8HQZ - chains Q and f of the 13 polymer chains in the assembly; structure by electron microscopy, 3.80 A resolution.

# Chain Q
Protein: L-shaped tail fiber assembly
Source organism: Escherichia phage DT57C
Reference sequence: A0A0A7RUJ8 (A0A0A7RUJ8_9CAUD); residue numbers follow UniProt; this construct covers 1-140
Sequence (140 residues; row label = number of the first residue in the row):
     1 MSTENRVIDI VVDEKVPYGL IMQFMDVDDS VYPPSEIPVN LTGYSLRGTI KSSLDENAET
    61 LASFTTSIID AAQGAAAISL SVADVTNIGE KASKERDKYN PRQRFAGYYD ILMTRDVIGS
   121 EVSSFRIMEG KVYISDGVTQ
Disordered / not traced: 1

# Chain f
Protein: L-shaped tail fiber assembly
Source organism: Escherichia phage DT57C
Reference sequence: A0A0A7RZ88 (A0A0A7RZ88_9CAUD); residues 1-1076 here = UniProt positions 1-1076
Sequence (1076 residues; row label = number of the first residue in the row):
     1 MALKTKIIVQ QILNIDDTTT TASKYPKYTV VLGNSISSIT AGELTAAVEA SAGSAAAAKG
    61 SEIAAKESEL NAKDSENEAA ISAGASEESA SQSAASAAES ERQAGLSKGS ADNSAASAQE
   121 SEGFRDSAEL AAQNAEQSRL LAEQAKTAAQ QAQTAAEAAK TGAETAKDGA DAAATTAGEH
   181 AAAARQSELN AKISETNAAG SATEAGDKAI DATTEADRAK AEADRATQIV DSKLDKVDIS
   241 GFIKVYKTKA EADADVVNRV LDEKVLVWNQ TNSKYGWYKV AGTAETPVLE LVETEQKLTS
   301 VNNVRADDAG NVQITLPGGN PSLWLGEVTW FPYDKDSGVG YPGVLPADGR EVLRVDYPDT
   361 WEAIEAGLIP SVSEAEWQAG ASLYFSTGDG STTFRLPDMM QGQAFRAPTK GEEDAGVIKD
   421 QIPYVVTVNG ISPDAITGNV EIDTSLQGTV SINQGGTGAT TKEDARIALE LYSTTEVDSA
   481 LADKADIATT YTKTEVDSAL ADKADIATTY TKVEVDSALA DAKTQSDTDY LLKANNLSDL
   541 ADRAAAWLNV RPIGSTPLAG DPVGDYDAVT KRWVENKINT GTVGPTMNGV MNYGVGDFHL
   601 RDSRAYIQPY EVVSDGQLLN RADWPELWAY AQMLSPISDA DWLADPTKRG QYSLGDGSTT
   661 FRVPDRNGVQ TGSISALFGR GDGGASSTGG TILDSAAPNI TGSFGRLVYA STGTIYEANT
   721 GTGAFSAVLS QAKYKRLSEI SAADGTAATY PSGFEFFASN SSPVYGRGST EVRPKAFTGV
   781 WVIRASGGFV AANTSWSVIN GDATRPADGT TADGGEIISR YNVNGVREAQ MSWRIRAQIG
   841 AEHYARLNVY NATANRTAVY DFNDLGTFSA ENLHSKGAIY SDGNLTIQNQ GWPGINFKSN
   901 RYNTPATQIG GSTIIEVSGT DGNVSGVNLI RRRGDGNQAG QIIVSFPTTG GAIALQGTSG
   961 IEYKKDVTDA DAQEAMDRIN GQRLVNFVYK DDEQERVRFG VIAEEAELIA PQYIKHNQVS
  1021 YEDILDEEGN KIGEKTRDRP SVDVNPIVMD LMGCVQALNA KIAALEARIA ELESKE
Disordered / not traced: 1-7, 55-1076

# Interface between chain Q and chain f
Contacting residue pairs (43; chain Q residue first):
  S2(Q) - V31(f)
  T3(Q) - V31(f)
  E4(Q) - V31(f)
  E4(Q) - G33(f)
  N5(Q) - V30(f)
  N5(Q) - V31(f)  hydrogen bond (backbone-backbone)
  I8(Q) - N14(f)
  I8(Q) - Y28(f)  hydrophobic
  I8(Q) - V30(f)  hydrophobic
  Y18(Q) - D16(f)  hydrogen bond
  G19(Q) - D16(f)
  G19(Q) - D17(f)  hydrogen bond (backbone-backbone)
  L20(Q) - I15(f)
  L20(Q) - D16(f)
  I21(Q) - N14(f)
  I21(Q) - I15(f)  hydrogen bond (backbone-backbone)
  M22(Q) - I12(f)  hydrophobic
  M22(Q) - L13(f)
  Q23(Q) - Q11(f)
  Q23(Q) - I12(f)
  Q23(Q) - L13(f)  hydrogen bond (backbone-backbone)
  F24(Q) - Q10(f)
  F24(Q) - Q11(f)
  F24(Q) - I12(f)  hydrophobic
  M25(Q) - Q10(f)
  M25(Q) - Q11(f)  hydrogen bond (backbone-backbone)
  D26(Q) - I8(f)  hydrogen bond (side chain-backbone)
  D26(Q) - V9(f)
  D26(Q) - S35(f)  hydrogen bond
  V27(Q) - I8(f)  hydrogen bond (backbone-backbone)
  V27(Q) - V9(f)  hydrogen bond (backbone-backbone)
  D28(Q) - I8(f)  hydrogen bond (side chain-backbone)
  D29(Q) - I8(f)
  E36(Q) - Q11(f)  hydrogen bond
  Y44(Q) - I36(f)  hydrophobic
  M113(Q) - I36(f)  hydrophobic
  R115(Q) - I36(f)  hydrogen bond (side chain-backbone)
  R115(Q) - S37(f)
  R115(Q) - S38(f)  hydrogen bond (side chain-backbone)
  R115(Q) - I39(f)
  F125(Q) - I36(f)  hydrophobic
  M128(Q) - N14(f)
  M128(Q) - V30(f)  hydrophobic
Interface residues without a listed pair, chain Q (28 interface residues in all): R6, V39, I118, E121, I127
Interface residues without a listed pair, chain f (25 interface residues in all): S23, T29, L32, T40, T45, A46

# Overview
The interface between chain Q and chain f involves 28 residues on one side and 25 on the other, with 14
hydrogen bonds. Among the polar pairs are Y18(Q)-D16(f), D26(Q)-I8(f) and D26(Q)-S35(f).
Chain Q is L-shaped tail fiber assembly and chain f is L-shaped tail fiber assembly, both from Escherichia
phage DT57C; the structure, Baseplate of DT57C bacteriophage in the full state, was determined by electron
microscopy together with 8HO3, 8HQK, 8HQO, 8HRE and 8HRG from the same study.
